1VG9 - chains A and B; structure by X-ray diffraction, 2.50 A resolution.

Chain A:
Molecule: Rab proteins geranylgeranyltransferase component A 1
Organism: Rattus norvegicus
UniProtKB: P37727 (RAE1_RAT); residue numbers follow UniProt; this construct covers 1-650
Sequence (650 residues; row label = number of the first residue in the row):
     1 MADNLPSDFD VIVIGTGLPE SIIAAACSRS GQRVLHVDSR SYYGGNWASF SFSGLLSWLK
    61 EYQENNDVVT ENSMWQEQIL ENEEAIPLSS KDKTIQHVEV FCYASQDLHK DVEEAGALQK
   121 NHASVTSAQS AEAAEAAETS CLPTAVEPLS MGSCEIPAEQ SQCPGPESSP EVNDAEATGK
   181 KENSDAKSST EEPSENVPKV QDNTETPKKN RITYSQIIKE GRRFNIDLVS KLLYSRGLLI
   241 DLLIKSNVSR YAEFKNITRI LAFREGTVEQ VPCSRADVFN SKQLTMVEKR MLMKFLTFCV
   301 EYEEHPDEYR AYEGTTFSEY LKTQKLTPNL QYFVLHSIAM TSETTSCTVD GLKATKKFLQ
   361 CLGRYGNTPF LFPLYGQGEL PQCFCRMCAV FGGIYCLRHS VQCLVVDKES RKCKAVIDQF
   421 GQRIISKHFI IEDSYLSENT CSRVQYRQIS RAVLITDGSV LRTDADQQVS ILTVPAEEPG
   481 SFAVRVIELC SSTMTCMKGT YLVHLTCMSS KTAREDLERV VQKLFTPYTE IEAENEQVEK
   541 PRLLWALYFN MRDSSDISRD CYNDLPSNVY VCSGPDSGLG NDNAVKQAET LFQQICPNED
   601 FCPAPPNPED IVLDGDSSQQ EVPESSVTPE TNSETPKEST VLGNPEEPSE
Not modelled in the structure: 1, 64-73, 108-209, 615-650
Sequence notes: engineered mutation K231 (Gln in P37727), R462 (Lys in P37727), T473 (Ala in P37727), A483 (Gly in P37727)
Curated features (UniProtKB/Swiss-Prot):
  - mutagenesis: F279 (F279A: Abolishes association with RGGT)

Chain B:
Molecule: Ras-related protein Rab-7
Organism: Rattus norvegicus
Notes: fragment: GTPase domain
UniProtKB: P09527 (RAB7_RAT); residue numbers follow UniProt; this construct covers 1-185
Sequence (185 residues; row label = number of the first residue in the row):
     1 MTSRKKVLLK VIILGDSGVG KTSLMNQYVN KKFSNQYKAT IGADFLTKEV MVDDRLVTMQ
    61 IWDTAGQERF QSLGVAFYRG ADCCVLVFDV TAPNTFKTLD SWRDEFLIQA SPRDPENFPF
   121 VVLGNKIDLE NRQVATKRAQ AWCYSKNNIP YFETSAKEAI NVEQAFQTIA RNALKQETEV
   181 ELYNE
Not modelled in the structure: 1-5, 36-40, 180-185
Curated features (UniProtKB/Swiss-Prot):
  - motif: Y28 to I41 (Switch 1), Q67 to D82 (Switch 2)
  - binding site (GTP): S17, G18, V19, G20, K21, T22, S23, S34, N35, Y37, T40, G66, N125, K126, D128, A156, K157
  - binding site (Mg(2+)): T22, T40, D63
  - modified residue: T2 (N-acetylthreonine), S72 (Phosphoserine)
Bound ions: Mg2+: T22 (together with GDP); K+: Q71 (together with 3,6,9,12,15,18-hexaoxaicosane-1,20-diol)
Ligand contacts:
  - GDP (guanosine-5'-diphosphate): D16, S17, G18, V19, G20, K21, T22, S23, F33, S34, N35, E68, N125, K126, D128, L129, S155, A156, K157
  - 3,6,9,12,15,18-hexaoxaicosane-1,20-diol (P33): Q71, T98, S101, W102, E105

How chain A and chain B interact:
Residue-residue contacts (42):
  D3(A) - S17(B)
  D3(A) - R69(B)
  D3(A) - F70(B)
  N4(A) - R69(B)
  L5(A) - F70(B)
  P6(A) - R69(B)
  Y43(A) - Q67(B)  hydrogen bond
  Y43(A) - S72(B)  hydrogen bond (side chain-backbone)
  Y43(A) - G74(B)
  R222(A) - I108(B)  hydrogen bond (side chain-backbone)
  R222(A) - S111(B)
  R223(A) - S111(B)  hydrogen bond (side chain-backbone)
  N225(A) - R79(B)  hydrogen bond
  R250(A) - D44(B)  salt bridge
  R250(A) - F45(B)
  R250(A) - W62(B)
  Y251(A) - D44(B)  hydrogen bond
  Y251(A) - W62(B)  hydrophobic
  Y375(A) - R79(B)
  E379(A) - A76(B)
  E379(A) - R79(B)  salt bridge
  Q382(A) - G74(B)
  Q382(A) - V75(B)
  Q382(A) - A76(B)  hydrogen bond (side chain-backbone)
  R386(A) - D44(B)  salt bridge
  R386(A) - W62(B)
  R386(A) - D63(B)  hydrogen bond (side chain-backbone)
  R386(A) - F77(B)
  A389(A) - A65(B)
  A389(A) - Q67(B)
  V390(A) - G42(B)
  V390(A) - D44(B)
  V390(A) - A65(B)
  I394(A) - R69(B)
  I394(A) - F70(B)  hydrophobic
  Y395(A) - Q67(B)
  Y395(A) - F70(B)
  Y395(A) - S72(B)
  C396(A) - S72(B)
  L397(A) - S72(B)  hydrogen bond (backbone-side chain)
  R398(A) - F70(B)  hydrogen bond (side chain-backbone)
  R398(A) - Q71(B)  hydrogen bond (side chain-backbone)
Other interface residues (no listed pair), chain A (23 interface residues in all): S49, C385
Other interface residues (no listed pair), chain B (24 interface residues in all): A43, T64, L73, G80, P112

In short:
The interface between chain A and chain B involves 23 residues on one side and 24 on the other, with 11
hydrogen bonds and 3 salt bridges. Among the polar pairs are R250(A)-D44(B), E379(A)-R79(B) and
R386(A)-D44(B). Bound to chain B: GDP and 3,6,9,12,15,18-hexaoxaicosane-1,20-diol.
Here chain A is Rab proteins geranylgeranyltransferase component A 1 and chain B is Ras-related protein Rab-7,
both from Rattus norvegicus. Entry 1VG9 (The crystal structures of the REP-1 protein in complex with
C-terminally truncated Rab7 protein) was determined by X-ray diffraction, deposited together with 1VG0, 1VG1
and 1VG8.
